PDB entry 5M4M | X-ray diffraction, 2.40 A resolution | chain A

[Chain A]
Name: [Pyruvate dehydrogenase (acetyl-transferring)] kinase isozyme 2, mitochondrial
Organism: Homo sapiens
Notes: EC 2.7.11.2
UniProt: Q15119 (PDK2_HUMAN); the construct has insertions or renumbered stretches relative to UniProt, so the offset changes along the chain: -8 to 6 = UniProt 1-15; 8-399 = UniProt 16-407
Sequence (408 residues; numbered -8 to 399; the number before each row is that of its first residue; numbers below 1 keep their minus sign (Met-8 is residue -8)):
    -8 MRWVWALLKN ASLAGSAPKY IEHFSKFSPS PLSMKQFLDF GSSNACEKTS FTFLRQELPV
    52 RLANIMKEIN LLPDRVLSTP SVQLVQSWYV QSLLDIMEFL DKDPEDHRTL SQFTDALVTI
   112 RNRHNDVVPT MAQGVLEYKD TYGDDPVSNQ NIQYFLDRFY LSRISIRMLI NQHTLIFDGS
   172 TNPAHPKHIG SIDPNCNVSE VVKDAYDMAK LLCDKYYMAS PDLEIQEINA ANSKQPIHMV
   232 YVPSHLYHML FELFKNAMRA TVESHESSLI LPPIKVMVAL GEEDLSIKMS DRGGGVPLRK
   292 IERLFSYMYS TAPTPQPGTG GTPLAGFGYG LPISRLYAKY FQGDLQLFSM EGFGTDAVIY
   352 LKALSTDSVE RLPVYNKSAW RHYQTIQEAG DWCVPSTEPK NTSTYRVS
Not modelled in the structure: -8 to 5, 34, 170-176, 305-313, 367-399
Construct notes: insertion (7)
Small-molecule neighbours:
  - 7FW (N-[4-[methyl(quinoxalin-6-ylmethyl)carbamoyl]phenyl]-2,4-bis(oxidanyl)-N-(phenylmethyl)benzamide): Leu244, Asn247, Ala248, Arg250, Ala251, Glu254, Asp282, Gly284, Gly286, Val287, Leu295, Tyr300, Ser301, Ala316, Gly317, Phe318, Gly319, Leu322, Leu338, Ser340, Thr346, Ala348
  - TF3 (N-(2-aminoethyl)-2-{3-chloro-4-[(4-isopropylbenzyl)oxy]phenyl} acetamide): Leu63, Pro64, Arg66, Val67, Val73, Met122, Gly125, Val126, Tyr129, Ser139, Asn142, Ile143, Phe146, Leu147
Swiss-Prot annotation at these positions:
  - binding site (ATP): Glu243 to Arg250, Asp282, Ser301, Thr302, Gly317 to Leu322
  - modified residue: Tyr207 (Phosphotyrosine), Tyr208 (Phosphotyrosine), Lys368 (N6-succinyllysine)

[Summary]
Chain A binds compound 7FW and compound TF3. UniProt lists 17 ATP-binding residues.
Chain A is [Pyruvate dehydrogenase (acetyl-transferring)] kinase isozyme 2, mitochondrial (Homo sapiens); the
structure, Application of Off-Rate Screening in the Identification of Novel Pan-Isoform Inhibitors of Pyruvate
Dehydrogenase Kinase, was determined by X-ray diffraction (same publication as 5M4K, 5M4N and 5M4P).
